PDB entry 6H4M | X-ray diffraction, 2.73 A resolution | chains B and F of the 3 polymer chains in the assembly

[Chain B (and F)]
Name: Probable ss-1,3-N-acetylglucosaminyltransferase
Source organism: Staphylococcus aureus (strain N315)
Notes: chain F of this document is another copy of the same molecule, construct and numbering; everything in this record applies to it too
UniProtKB: A0A0H3JNB0 (A0A0H3JNB0_STAAN); numbering as in UniProt (aligned over 1-327)
Amino-acid sequence (345 residues; numbered -17 to 327; the number before each row is that of its first residue; numbers below 1 keep their minus sign (Met-17 is residue -17)):
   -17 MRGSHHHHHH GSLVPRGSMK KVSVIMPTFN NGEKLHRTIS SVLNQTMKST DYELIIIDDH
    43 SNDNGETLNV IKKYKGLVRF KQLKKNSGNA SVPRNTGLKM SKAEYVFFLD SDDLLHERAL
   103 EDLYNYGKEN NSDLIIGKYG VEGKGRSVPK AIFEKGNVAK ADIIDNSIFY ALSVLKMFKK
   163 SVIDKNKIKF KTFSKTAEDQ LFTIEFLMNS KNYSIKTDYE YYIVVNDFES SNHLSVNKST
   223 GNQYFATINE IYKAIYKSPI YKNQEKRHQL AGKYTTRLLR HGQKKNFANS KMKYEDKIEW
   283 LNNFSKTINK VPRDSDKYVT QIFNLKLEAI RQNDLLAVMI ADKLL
Disordered / not traced: -17 to 0, 211-220 (chain F: -17 to 0, 210-220)
Differences from the reference sequence: initiating methionine (-17); expression tag (-16 to 0)
Small-molecule neighbours:
  - FQ8 ([(2R,3S,4S)-2,3,4,5-tetrakis(oxidanyl)pentyl] [(2R,3R,4S)-2,3,4-tris(oxidanyl)-5-[oxidanyl-[(2R,3S,4S)-2,3,4-tris(oxidanyl)-5-phosphonooxy-pentoxy]phosphoryl]oxy-pentyl] hydrogen phosphate): Ser129, Val130, Pro131, Lys132, Ala133, Ile134, Ser149, Phe151, Tyr152, Ala153, Leu154, Ser155, Thr178, Ala179, Asp181, Gln182, Tyr226, Lys255, Thr258, Arg259, Arg262, His263, Gln265, Thr302
  - uridine-diphosphate-N-acetylglucosamine (UD1): Pro9, Thr10, Phe11, Asn13, Asp41, Asn68, Gly70, Asn71, Ala72, Pro75, Arg76, Asp92, Ser93, Leu157, Asp181, Val206
Swiss-Prot annotation at these positions:
  - active site: Asp181 (Proton acceptor)
  - binding site (UDP-N-acetyl-alpha-D-glucosamine): Pro9, Asp41, Asn68, Arg76, Asp92 to Asp94
  - binding site (Mn(2+)): Asp94
What the authors report for this chain:
  - binding site for FQ8: Asp181, Lys255, Arg262
  - catalytic residues: Asp181 (proposed by the authors, not directly observed)
  - mutagenesis - D181A: abolished catalytic activity
  - mutagenesis - D94A, E180A, D209A, K255A, R262A, H263A: unchanged stability

[Interface between chain B and chain F]
Pairs across the interface (20):
  Asn271(B) - Gln303(F)
  Asn271(B) - Asn306(F)  hydrogen bond
  Lys273(B) - Lys299(F)  hydrogen bond (side chain-backbone)
  Tyr276(B) - Arg295(F)
  Tyr276(B) - Glu310(F)
  Tyr276(B) - Gln314(F)  hydrogen bond
  Leu318(B) - Leu307(F)  hydrophobic
  Leu318(B) - Glu310(F)
  Leu318(B) - Ala311(F)
  Leu318(B) - Gln314(F)
  Leu318(B) - Asp316(F)
  Leu318(B) - Ala319(F)  hydrophobic
  Met321(B) - Asn306(F)
  Met321(B) - Leu307(F)  hydrophobic
  Ile322(B) - Leu307(F)  hydrophobic
  Ile322(B) - Ile322(F)  hydrophobic
  Lys325(B) - Gln303(F)
  Lys325(B) - Ile304(F)  hydrogen bond (side chain-backbone)
  Lys325(B) - Asn306(F)  hydrogen bond
  Leu326(B) - Leu326(F)  hydrophobic

[Overview]
Chain B and chain F form an interface of 8 and 13 residues respectively, with 5 hydrogen bonds. Polar pairs
include Asn271(B)-Asn306(F), Lys273(B)-Lys299(F) and Tyr276(B)-Gln314(F). Bound to chain B: compound FQ8 and
uridine-diphosphate-N-acetylglucosamine. The paper reports the catalytic residue Asp181(B); D181A of chain B
abolishes catalytic activity; 7 substitutions were tested in all.
Both chains are Probable ss-1,3-N-acetylglucosaminyltransferase (Staphylococcus aureus (strain N315)). Entry
6H4M (TarP-UDP-GlcNAc-3RboP) was determined by X-ray diffraction together with 6HNQ, 6H1J, 6H21, 6H2N and 6H4F
from the same study.
